Entry 8U82 (electron microscopy, 3.84 A resolution); this record covers chains B1 and K5 of the 20 polymer chains in the assembly.

[Chain B1]
Molecule: Guanine nucleotide-binding protein G(I)/G(S)/G(T) subunit beta-1
From: Homo sapiens
Reference sequence: P62873 (GBB1_HUMAN); residue numbers follow UniProt; this construct covers 1-340
Amino-acid sequence (340 residues; row label = number of the first residue in the row):
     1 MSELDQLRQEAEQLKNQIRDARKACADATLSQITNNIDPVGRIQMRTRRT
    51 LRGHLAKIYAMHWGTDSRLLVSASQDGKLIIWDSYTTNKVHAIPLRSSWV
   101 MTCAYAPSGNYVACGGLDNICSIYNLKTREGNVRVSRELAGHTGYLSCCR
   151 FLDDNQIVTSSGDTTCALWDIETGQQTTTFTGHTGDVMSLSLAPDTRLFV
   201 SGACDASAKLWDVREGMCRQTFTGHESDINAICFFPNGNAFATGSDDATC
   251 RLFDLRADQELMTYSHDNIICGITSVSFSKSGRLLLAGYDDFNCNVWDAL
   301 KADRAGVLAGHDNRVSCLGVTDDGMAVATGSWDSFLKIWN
Not modelled in the structure: 1
Curated features (UniProtKB/Swiss-Prot):
  - modified residue: Ser2 (N-acetylserine), His266 (Phosphohistidine)
  - natural variant: Leu30 (L30F: In MRD42; uncertain significance), Arg52 (R52G: In MRD42), Gly64 (G64V: In MRD42), Asp76 (D76E: In MRD42; D76G: In MRD42), Gly77 (G77S: In MRD42), Lys78 (K78R: In MRD42), Ile80 (I80N: In MRD42; I80T: In MRD42), His91 (H91R: In MRD42; uncertain significance), Ala92 (A92T: In MRD42), Pro94 (P94S: In MRD42), Leu95 (L95P: In MRD42), Arg96 (R96L: In MRD42), 5 further natural variant entries in UniProt
From the paper describing this entry:
  - mutagenesis - K78E, K89E, A92D: abolished catalytic activity (ubiquitylation activity)
  - post-translational modification sites: Lys23
  - mutagenesis - K78E, K89E, A92D: abolished catalytic activity with BTB/POZ domain-containing protein KCTD5 (chain K5)

[Chain K5]
Molecule: BTB/POZ domain-containing protein KCTD5
From: Homo sapiens
Reference sequence: Q9NXV2 (KCTD5_HUMAN); numbering as in UniProt (aligned over 1-234)
Amino-acid sequence (234 residues; row label = number of the first residue in the row):
     1 MAENHCELLSPARGGIGAGLGGGLCRRCSAGLGALAQRPGSVSKWVRLNV
    51 GGTYFLTTRQTLCRDPKSFLYRLCQADPDLDSDKDETGAYLIDRDPTYFG
   101 PVLNYLRHGKLVINKDLAEEGVLEEAEFYNITSLIKLVKDKIRERDSKTS
   151 QVPVKHVYRVLQCQEEELTQMVSTMSDGWKFEQLVSIGSSYNYGNEDQAE
   201 FLCVVSKELHNTPYGTASEPSEKAKILQERGSRM
Not modelled in the structure: 1-39, 234
Curated features (UniProtKB/Swiss-Prot):
  - modified residue: Ala2 (N-acetylalanine), Ser10 (Phosphoserine)
From the paper describing this entry:
  - mutagenesis - F128A, L161R: abolished catalytic activity (ubiquitylation activity)
  - mutagenesis - L209*: decreased catalytic activity (activity)
  - mutagenesis - F128A: unchanged binding to Gbeta 
  - mutagenesis - L161R: abolished catalytic activity with Guanine nucleotide-binding protein G(I)/G(S)/G(T) subunit beta-1 (chain B1)
  - mutagenesis - L209* (10-fold): decreased binding to Guanine nucleotide-binding protein G(I)/G(S)/G(T) subunit beta-1 (chain B1)
  - mutagenesis - L209*: decreased catalytic activity with Guanine nucleotide-binding protein G(I)/G(S)/G(T) subunit beta-1 (chain B1)

[Chain B1 / chain K5 interface]
Residue-residue contacts - 14 pairs, chain B1 then chain K5:
  Thr128(B1) - Ser218(K5)
  Thr128(B1) - Gln228(K5)  hydrogen bond (backbone-side chain)
  Arg129(B1) - Ala217(K5)
  Arg129(B1) - Ser218(K5)  hydrogen bond (backbone-side chain)
  Arg129(B1) - Glu219(K5)  hydrogen bond (side chain-backbone)
  Arg129(B1) - Pro220(K5)
  Arg129(B1) - Ser221(K5)
  Arg129(B1) - Ala224(K5)  hydrogen bond (side chain-backbone)
  Arg129(B1) - Lys225(K5)
  Arg129(B1) - Gln228(K5)  hydrogen bond
  Glu130(B1) - Thr216(K5)  hydrogen bond
  Glu130(B1) - Ala217(K5)  hydrogen bond (side chain-backbone)
  Glu130(B1) - Ser218(K5)  hydrogen bond
  Arg134(B1) - Thr216(K5)  hydrogen bond
Other interface residues (no listed pair), chain B1 (6 interface residues in all): Lys127, Gly131
Other interface residues (no listed pair), chain K5 (10 interface residues in all): Ser232
Interface features reported in the paper:
  - hot spots on chain B1 (mutagenesis) - K78E, K89E, A92D: abolished binding to BTB/POZ domain-containing protein KCTD5 (chain K5)
  - hot spots on chain K5 (mutagenesis) - L161R: abolished binding to Guanine nucleotide-binding protein G(I)/G(S)/G(T) subunit beta-1 (chain B1)

[In short]
The interface between chain B1 and chain K5 involves 6 residues on one side and 10 on the other, with 9
hydrogen bonds. Among the polar pairs are Thr128(B1)-Gln228(K5), Arg129(B1)-Ser218(K5) and
Arg129(B1)-Glu219(K5). The paper reports that K78E, K89E and A92D of chain B1 abolish catalytic activity
(ubiquitylation activity); a modification site at Lys23(B1); 6 substitutions were tested in all.
Chain B1 is Guanine nucleotide-binding protein G(I)/G(S)/G(T) subunit beta-1 and chain K5 is BTB/POZ
domain-containing protein KCTD5, both from Homo sapiens; the structure, KCTD5/Cullin3/Gbeta1gamma2 Complex:
State B From Composite RELION Multi-body Refinement Map, was determined by electron microscopy together with
8U7Z, 8U80, 8U81, 8U83 and 8U84 from the same study.
